Entry 7B18 (electron microscopy, 2.62 A resolution); this record covers chains A and D of the 9 polymer chains in the assembly.

== Chain A ==
Protein: Spike glycoprotein
Source organism: Severe acute respiratory syndrome coronavirus 2
Reference sequence: P0DTC2 (SPIKE_SARS2); numbering as in UniProt (aligned over 1-1208)
Sequence (1288 residues; numbered 1 to 1288; the number before each row is that of its first residue):
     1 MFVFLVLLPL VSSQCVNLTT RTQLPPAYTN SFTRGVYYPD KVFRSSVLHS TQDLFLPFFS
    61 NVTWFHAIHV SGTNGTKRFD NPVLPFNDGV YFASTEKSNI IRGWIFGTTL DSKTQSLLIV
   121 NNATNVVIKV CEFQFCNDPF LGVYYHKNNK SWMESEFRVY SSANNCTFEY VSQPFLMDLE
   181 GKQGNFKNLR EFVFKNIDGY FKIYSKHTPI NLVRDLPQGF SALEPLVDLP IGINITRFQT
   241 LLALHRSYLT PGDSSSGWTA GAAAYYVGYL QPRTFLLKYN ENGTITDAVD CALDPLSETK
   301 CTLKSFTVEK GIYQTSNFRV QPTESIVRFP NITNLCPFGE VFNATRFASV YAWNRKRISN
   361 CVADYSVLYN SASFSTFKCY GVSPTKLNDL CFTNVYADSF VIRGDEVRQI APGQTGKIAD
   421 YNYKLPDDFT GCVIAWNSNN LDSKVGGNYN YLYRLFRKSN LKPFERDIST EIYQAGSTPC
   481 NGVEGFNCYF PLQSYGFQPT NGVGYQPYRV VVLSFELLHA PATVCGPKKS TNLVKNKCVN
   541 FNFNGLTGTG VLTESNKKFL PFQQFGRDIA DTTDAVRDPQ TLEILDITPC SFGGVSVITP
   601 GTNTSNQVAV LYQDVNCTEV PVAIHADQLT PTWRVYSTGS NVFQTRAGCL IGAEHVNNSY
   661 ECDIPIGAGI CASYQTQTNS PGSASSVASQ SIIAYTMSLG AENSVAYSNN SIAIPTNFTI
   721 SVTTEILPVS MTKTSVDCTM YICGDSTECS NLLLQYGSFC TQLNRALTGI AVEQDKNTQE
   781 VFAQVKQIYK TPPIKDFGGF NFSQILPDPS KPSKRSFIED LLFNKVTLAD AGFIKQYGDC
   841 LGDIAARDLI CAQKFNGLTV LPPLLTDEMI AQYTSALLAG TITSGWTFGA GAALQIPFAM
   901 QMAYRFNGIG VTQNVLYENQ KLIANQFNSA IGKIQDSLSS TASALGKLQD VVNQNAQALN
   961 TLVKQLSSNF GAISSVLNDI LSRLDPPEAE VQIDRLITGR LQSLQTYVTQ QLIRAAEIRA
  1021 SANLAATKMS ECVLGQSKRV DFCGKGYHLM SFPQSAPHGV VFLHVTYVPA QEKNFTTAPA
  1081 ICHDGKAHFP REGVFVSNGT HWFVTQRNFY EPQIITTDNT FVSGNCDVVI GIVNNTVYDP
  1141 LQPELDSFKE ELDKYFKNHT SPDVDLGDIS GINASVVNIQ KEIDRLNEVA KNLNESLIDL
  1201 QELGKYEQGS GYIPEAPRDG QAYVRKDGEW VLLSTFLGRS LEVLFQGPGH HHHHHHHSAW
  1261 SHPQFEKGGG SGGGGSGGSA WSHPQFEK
Unresolved in the structure: 1-28, 71-75, 145-152, 176-186, 243-263, 621-640, 675-690, 829-854, 1147-1288
Disulfides: Cys131-Cys166, Cys291-Cys301, Cys336-Cys361, Cys379-Cys432, Cys391-Cys525, Cys480-Cys488, Cys538-Cys590, Cys617-Cys649, Cys662-Cys671, Cys743-Cys749, Cys1032-Cys1043, Cys1082-Cys1126
Glycans and other covalent adducts: N-acetylglucosamine (NAG) linked to Asn61, Asn331, Asn603, Asn657, Asn709, Asn717, Asn801, Asn1074, Asn1098, Asn1134
Sequence notes: conflict Gly682 (Arg in P0DTC2), Ser683 (Arg in P0DTC2), Ser685 (Arg in P0DTC2), Pro986 (Lys in P0DTC2), Pro987 (Val in P0DTC2); expression tag (1209-1288)
Small-molecule neighbours: N-acetylglucosamine (NAG; 2-acetamido-2-deoxy-beta-D-glucopyranose): Phe338, Phe342, Leu368
Curated features (UniProtKB/Swiss-Prot):
  - region: Asn280 to Cys301 (Putative superantigen), Arg403 to Asp405 (Integrin-binding motif), Asn448 to Phe456 (Immunodominant HLA epitope recognized by the CD8+), Pro681, Ala684 (Putative superantigen), Ser816 to Tyr837 (Fusion peptide 1), Lys835 to Phe855 (Fusion peptide 2), Asp1163 to Glu1202 (Heptad repeat 2)
  - site: Arg815, Ser816 (Cleavage)
  - glycosylation: Asn17 (N-linked (GlcNAc...) (complex) asparagine), Asn61 (N-linked (GlcNAc...) (hybrid) asparagine), Asn74 (N-linked (GlcNAc...) (complex) asparagine), Asn122 (N-linked (GlcNAc...) (hybrid) asparagine), Asn149 (N-linked (GlcNAc...) (complex) asparagine), Asn165 (N-linked (GlcNAc...) (complex) asparagine), Asn234 (N-linked (GlcNAc...) (high mannose) asparagine), Asn282 (N-linked (GlcNAc...) (complex) asparagine), Thr323 (O-linked (GalNAc) threonine), Ser325 (O-linked (HexNAc...) serine), Asn331 (N-linked (GlcNAc...) (complex) asparagine), Asn343 (N-linked (GlcNAc...) (complex) asparagine), Asn603 (N-linked (GlcNAc...) (hybrid) asparagine), Asn616 (N-linked (GlcNAc...) (complex) asparagine), Asn657 (N-linked (GlcNAc...) (complex) asparagine), Thr676 (O-linked (GlcNAc...) threonine), Thr678 (O-linked (GlcNAc...) threonine), Asn709 (N-linked (GlcNAc...) (high mannose) asparagine), Asn717 (N-linked (GlcNAc...) (hybrid) asparagine), Asn801 (N-linked (GlcNAc...) (hybrid) asparagine) and 6 more in UniProt
  - natural variant: Leu5 (L5F: In strain: Iota/B.1.526), Ser13 (S13I: In strain: Epsilon/B.1.427/B.1.429), Leu18 (L18F: In strain: Beta/B.1.351, Gamma/P.1 and 1 more), Thr19 (T19I: In strain: Omicron/BQ.1.1, Omicron/XBB.1.5 and 1 more; T19R: In strain: Delta/B.1.617.2, Omicron/BA.2 and 4 more), Thr20 (T20N: In strain: Gamma/P.1), Leu24 to Ala27 (sequence variant, change not given here; In strain: Omicron/BA.2, Omicron/BA.2.12.1 and 6 more), Pro26 (P26S: In strain: Gamma/P.1), Gln52 (Q52H: In strain: Omicron/EG.5.1), Ala67 (A67V: In strain: Eta/B.1.525, Omicron/BA.1), His69 to Val70 (deletion: In strain: Alpha/B.1.1.7, Eta/B.1.525 and 5 more), Gly75 (G75V: In strain: Lambda/C.37), Thr76 (T76I: In strain: Lambda/C.37), 82 further natural variant entries in UniProt
  - mutagenesis: His69 to Val70 (Increased incorporation of cleaved spike into virions), Asn121 (N121Q: Partial loss of biliverdin affinity), Arg190 (R190K: Partial loss of biliverdin affinity), Asn234 (N234Q: Increased resistance to neutralizing antibodies), Asn331 (N331Q: Reduced viral infectivity), Asn343 (N343Q: Reduced viral infectivity), Leu452 (L452R: Increased resistance to neutralizing antibodies. Decreases HLA binding to NF9 epitope. Increased binding affinity to human ACE2), Tyr453 (Y453F: Decreased HLA binding to NF9 epitope. Increased binding affinity to human ACE2), Ala475 (A475V: Increased resistance to neutralizing antibodies), Val483 (V483A: Increased resistance to neutralizing antibodies), Glu484 (E484D: Increased replication in human TMEM106B overexpressing cells), Phe490 (F490L: Increased resistance to neutralizing antibodies and human covalescent sera neutralization), 12 further mutagenesis entries in UniProt

== Chain D ==
Protein: Nanobody against SARS-CoV-2 VHH E
Source organism: Lama glama
Notes: antibody fragment or engineered binder
Sequence (130 residues; numbered 0 to 113 plus 16 insertion-coded residues; the number before each row is that of its first residue; a row labelled like 82A-82C holds insertion residues (82A, then the next letters in order); numbering starts at 0):
     0 SQVQLVETGG GFVQPGGSLR LSCAASGVTL DYYAIGWFRQ APGKEREGVS CIG
   52A S
    53 SDGRTYYSDS VKGRFTISRD NAKNTVYLQM
82A-82C NSL
    83 KPEDTAVYYC ALTVGTYY
100A-100L SGNYHYTCSDDM
   101 DYWGKGTQVT VSS
Unresolved in the structure: 0
Disulfides: Cys22-Cys92

== Interface between chain A and chain D ==
Residue-residue contacts (39):
  Tyr351(A) - Tyr100(D)
  Gly446(A) - Thr28(D)
  Gly446(A) - Asp30(D)
  Tyr449(A) - Leu29(D)
  Tyr449(A) - Asp30(D)  hydrogen bond (side chain-backbone)
  Tyr449(A) - Tyr31(D)  hydrogen bond (side chain-backbone)
  Tyr449(A) - Val96(D)  hydrophobic
  Tyr449(A) - Gly97(D)
  Tyr449(A) - Tyr99(D)
  Leu452(A) - Tyr99(D)
  Leu452(A) - Tyr100(D)  hydrophobic
  Leu455(A) - Thr100G(D)
  Leu455(A) - Ser100I(D)
  Phe456(A) - Ser100I(D)
  Thr470(A) - Tyr100(D)
  Glu484(A) - Tyr58(D)
  Glu484(A) - His100E(D)  salt bridge
  Glu484(A) - Tyr100F(D)
  Gly485(A) - Tyr58(D)
  Phe486(A) - Gly47(D)
  Phe486(A) - Ser60(D)
  Tyr489(A) - Cys50(D)
  Tyr489(A) - Tyr58(D)
  Tyr489(A) - Tyr100F(D)
  Tyr489(A) - Thr100G(D)
  Tyr489(A) - Cys100H(D)
  Phe490(A) - Tyr100(D)  hydrophobic
  Phe490(A) - Thr100G(D)  hydrogen bond (backbone-side chain)
  Leu492(A) - Thr98(D)  hydrogen bond (backbone-side chain)
  Leu492(A) - Thr100G(D)
  Gln493(A) - Thr95(D)
  Gln493(A) - Thr98(D)
  Gln493(A) - Asp101(D)  hydrogen bond
  Ser494(A) - Val96(D)
  Ser494(A) - Gly97(D)
  Ser494(A) - Thr98(D)
  Gly496(A) - Val96(D)
  Gln498(A) - Thr28(D)  hydrogen bond
  Gln498(A) - Leu29(D)
Interface residues without a listed pair, chain A (19 interface residues in all): Asn450, Tyr495
Interface residues without a listed pair, chain D (22 interface residues in all): Arg56, Tyr59

== Summary ==
Chain A and chain D form an interface of 19 and 22 residues respectively; the contacts include 6 hydrogen
bonds and 1 salt bridge. Polar contacts include Glu484(A)-His100E(D), Tyr449(A)-Asp30(D) and
Tyr449(A)-Tyr31(D). Chain A binds N-acetylglucosamine.
Here chain A is Spike glycoprotein (Severe acute respiratory syndrome coronavirus 2) and chain D is Nanobody
against SARS-CoV-2 VHH E (Lama glama). Entry 7B18 (SARS-CoV-spike bound to two neutralising nanobodies) was
determined by electron microscopy together with 7B14, 7B17, 7KN5 and 7KSG from the same study.
